Entry 4ITL (X-ray diffraction, 2.09 A resolution); this record covers chain A.

# Chain A
Protein: Tetraacyldisaccharide 4'-kinase
Organism: Aquifex aeolicus
Notes: EC 2.7.1.130
UniProtKB: O67572 (LPXK_AQUAE); residues 1-315 here = UniProt positions 1-315
Amino-acid sequence (315 residues; numbered 1 to 315; the number before each row is that of its first residue):
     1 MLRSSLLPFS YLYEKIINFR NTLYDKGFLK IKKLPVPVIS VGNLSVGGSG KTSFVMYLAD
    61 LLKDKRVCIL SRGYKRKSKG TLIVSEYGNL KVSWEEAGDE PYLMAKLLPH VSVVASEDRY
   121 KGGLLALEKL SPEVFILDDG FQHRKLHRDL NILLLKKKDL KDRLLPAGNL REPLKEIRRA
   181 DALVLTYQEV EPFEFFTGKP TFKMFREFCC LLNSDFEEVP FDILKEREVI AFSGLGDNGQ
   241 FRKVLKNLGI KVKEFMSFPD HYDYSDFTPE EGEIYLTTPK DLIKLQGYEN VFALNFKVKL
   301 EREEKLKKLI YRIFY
Disordered / not traced: 1-7
Residues lining bound ligands: AMP-PCP (ACP; phosphomethylphosphonic acid adenylate ester): Gly48, Ser49, Gly50, Lys51, Thr52, Ser53, Glu100, Leu103, Tyr187, Arg206, Phe208, Leu235, Gly236, Gln240, Phe241, Val244, Asp260, His261, Thr278, Pro279, Lys280, Leu294, Phe296
Swiss-Prot annotation at these positions:
  - binding site (ATP): Ser45 to Thr52
What the authors report for this chain:
  - binding site for AMP-PCP: Lys51, Thr52, Ser53, Glu100, Tyr187, Arg206, Gln240, Phe296
  - contacts within the chain: Asp99-His261, Lys51-Asp139 (hydrogen bond)
  - conformationally variable residues (side-chain flip): Phe296
  - mutagenesis - S53A, D99E (78-fold), D99N, E100A, E100D (1400-fold), E100Q, D138A, D138N, D139A (8100-fold), D139N (510-fold), D260A (53-fold), H261A (850-fold): decreased catalytic activity
  - catalytic residues: Lys51, Asp99, Asp138, Asp139, His261
  - catalytic residues: Thr52, Glu100 (proposed by the authors, not directly observed)
  - mutagenesis - S49A: unchanged catalytic activity
  - mutagenesis - K51A (3000-fold), T52A (3000-fold), Y74A (180-fold), D99A (2600-fold): decreased catalytic activity on ATP/Mg2+

# Overview
Ligands of chain A: AMP-PCP. From UniProt: 8 ATP-binding residues. From the paper: catalytic residues Lys51,
Asp99 and Asp138 among others; S53A, D99E and D99N, among others, reduce catalytic activity; 17 substitutions
were tested in all.
Chain A is Tetraacyldisaccharide 4'-kinase (Aquifex aeolicus); the structure, Crystal structure of LpxK from
Aquifex aeolicus in complex with AMP-PCP at 2.1 angstrom resolution, was determined by X-ray diffraction
together with 4ITM and 4ITN from the same study.
